9EBI - chains A and N of the 5 polymer chains in the assembly; structure by electron microscopy, 3.60 A resolution.

== Chain A ==
Protein: mini-Gs/i chimera
From: Homo sapiens
Amino-acid sequence (257 residues; numbered -10 to 354; 108 numbers in that range are skipped by the numbering (no residue carries them; nothing is unmodelled there); the number before each row is that of its first residue; numbers below 1 keep their minus sign (Gly-10 is residue -10)):
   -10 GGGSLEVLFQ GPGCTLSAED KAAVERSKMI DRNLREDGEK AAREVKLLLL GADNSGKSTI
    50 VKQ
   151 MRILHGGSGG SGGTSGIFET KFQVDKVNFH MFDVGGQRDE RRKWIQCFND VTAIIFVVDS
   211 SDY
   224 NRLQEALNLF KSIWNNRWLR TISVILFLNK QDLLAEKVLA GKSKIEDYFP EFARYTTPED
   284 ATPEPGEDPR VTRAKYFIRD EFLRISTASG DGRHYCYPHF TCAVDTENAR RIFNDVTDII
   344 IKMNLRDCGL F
Unresolved in the structure: -10 to 5, 151-164

== Chain N ==
Protein: Nb35
From: Lama glama
Amino-acid sequence (128 residues; numbered 1 to 128; the number before each row is that of its first residue):
     1 QVQLQESGGG LVQPGGSLRL SCAASGFTFS NYKMNWVRQA PGKGLEWVSD ISQSGASISY
    61 TGSVKGRFTI SRDNAKNTLY LQMNSLKPED TAVYYCARCP APFTRDCFDV TSTTYAYRGQ
   121 GTQVTVSS
Disulfides: Cys22-Cys96, Cys99-Cys107

== Chain A / chain N interface ==
Pairs across the interface (32):
  Arg188(A) - Thr114(N)  hydrogen bond
  Asp189(A) - Asp109(N)
  Asp189(A) - Ser112(N)  hydrogen bond (backbone-side chain)
  Asp189(A) - Thr113(N)  hydrogen bond (side chain-backbone)
  Glu190(A) - Asp109(N)
  Glu190(A) - Ser112(N)
  Glu190(A) - Thr114(N)
  Glu190(A) - Tyr115(N)
  Arg191(A) - Phe108(N)
  Arg191(A) - Asp109(N)  hydrogen bond (backbone-side chain)
  Arg192(A) - Pro100(N)
  Arg192(A) - Phe108(N)
  Arg192(A) - Asp109(N)  salt bridge
  Arg192(A) - Tyr115(N)
  Asn224(A) - Lys43(N)
  Gln227(A) - Trp47(N)
  Gln227(A) - Thr61(N)
  Asn231(A) - Trp47(N)
  Leu232(A) - Phe108(N)  hydrophobic
  Ser235(A) - Asp106(N)
  Ser235(A) - Cys107(N)  hydrogen bond (side chain-backbone)
  Ser235(A) - Phe108(N)
  Ile236(A) - Phe108(N)
  Asn238(A) - Arg105(N)  hydrogen bond
  Asn238(A) - Asp106(N)
  Asn239(A) - Asp106(N)  hydrogen bond
  Asn239(A) - Phe108(N)
  Asp270(A) - Ser63(N)
  Tyr271(A) - Gly62(N)
  Pro273(A) - Gly62(N)
  Glu274(A) - Lys65(N)
  Ser312(A) - Arg105(N)
Also at the interface, not in a pair above, chain A (22 interface residues in all): Ile195, Lys234, Leu242, Ala311
Also at the interface, not in a pair above, chain N (20 interface residues in all): Asp50, Ser59, Ala116, Tyr117

== In short ==
The interface between chain A and chain N involves 22 residues on one side and 20 on the other, with 7
hydrogen bonds and 1 salt bridge. Polar contacts include Arg192(A)-Asp109(N), Arg188(A)-Thr114(N) and
Asp189(A)-Ser112(N).
Chain A is mini-Gs/i chimera (Homo sapiens) and chain N is Nb35 (Lama glama); the structure, Human adenosine
A3 receptor Gi complex (mini-Gsi chimera) bound to Piclidenoson (CF101, IB-MECA), was determined by electron
microscopy, deposited together with 9EBH.
